9G1V - chains A and S of the 17 polymer chains in the assembly; structure by electron microscopy, 2.70 A resolution.

Chain A:
Protein: DNA-directed RNA polymerase I subunit RPA190
Organism: Saccharomyces cerevisiae
Notes: EC 2.7.7.6
Reference sequence: P10964 (RPA1_YEAST); numbering as in UniProt (aligned over 1-1664)
Chain sequence (1664 residues; each row starts with the number of its first residue):
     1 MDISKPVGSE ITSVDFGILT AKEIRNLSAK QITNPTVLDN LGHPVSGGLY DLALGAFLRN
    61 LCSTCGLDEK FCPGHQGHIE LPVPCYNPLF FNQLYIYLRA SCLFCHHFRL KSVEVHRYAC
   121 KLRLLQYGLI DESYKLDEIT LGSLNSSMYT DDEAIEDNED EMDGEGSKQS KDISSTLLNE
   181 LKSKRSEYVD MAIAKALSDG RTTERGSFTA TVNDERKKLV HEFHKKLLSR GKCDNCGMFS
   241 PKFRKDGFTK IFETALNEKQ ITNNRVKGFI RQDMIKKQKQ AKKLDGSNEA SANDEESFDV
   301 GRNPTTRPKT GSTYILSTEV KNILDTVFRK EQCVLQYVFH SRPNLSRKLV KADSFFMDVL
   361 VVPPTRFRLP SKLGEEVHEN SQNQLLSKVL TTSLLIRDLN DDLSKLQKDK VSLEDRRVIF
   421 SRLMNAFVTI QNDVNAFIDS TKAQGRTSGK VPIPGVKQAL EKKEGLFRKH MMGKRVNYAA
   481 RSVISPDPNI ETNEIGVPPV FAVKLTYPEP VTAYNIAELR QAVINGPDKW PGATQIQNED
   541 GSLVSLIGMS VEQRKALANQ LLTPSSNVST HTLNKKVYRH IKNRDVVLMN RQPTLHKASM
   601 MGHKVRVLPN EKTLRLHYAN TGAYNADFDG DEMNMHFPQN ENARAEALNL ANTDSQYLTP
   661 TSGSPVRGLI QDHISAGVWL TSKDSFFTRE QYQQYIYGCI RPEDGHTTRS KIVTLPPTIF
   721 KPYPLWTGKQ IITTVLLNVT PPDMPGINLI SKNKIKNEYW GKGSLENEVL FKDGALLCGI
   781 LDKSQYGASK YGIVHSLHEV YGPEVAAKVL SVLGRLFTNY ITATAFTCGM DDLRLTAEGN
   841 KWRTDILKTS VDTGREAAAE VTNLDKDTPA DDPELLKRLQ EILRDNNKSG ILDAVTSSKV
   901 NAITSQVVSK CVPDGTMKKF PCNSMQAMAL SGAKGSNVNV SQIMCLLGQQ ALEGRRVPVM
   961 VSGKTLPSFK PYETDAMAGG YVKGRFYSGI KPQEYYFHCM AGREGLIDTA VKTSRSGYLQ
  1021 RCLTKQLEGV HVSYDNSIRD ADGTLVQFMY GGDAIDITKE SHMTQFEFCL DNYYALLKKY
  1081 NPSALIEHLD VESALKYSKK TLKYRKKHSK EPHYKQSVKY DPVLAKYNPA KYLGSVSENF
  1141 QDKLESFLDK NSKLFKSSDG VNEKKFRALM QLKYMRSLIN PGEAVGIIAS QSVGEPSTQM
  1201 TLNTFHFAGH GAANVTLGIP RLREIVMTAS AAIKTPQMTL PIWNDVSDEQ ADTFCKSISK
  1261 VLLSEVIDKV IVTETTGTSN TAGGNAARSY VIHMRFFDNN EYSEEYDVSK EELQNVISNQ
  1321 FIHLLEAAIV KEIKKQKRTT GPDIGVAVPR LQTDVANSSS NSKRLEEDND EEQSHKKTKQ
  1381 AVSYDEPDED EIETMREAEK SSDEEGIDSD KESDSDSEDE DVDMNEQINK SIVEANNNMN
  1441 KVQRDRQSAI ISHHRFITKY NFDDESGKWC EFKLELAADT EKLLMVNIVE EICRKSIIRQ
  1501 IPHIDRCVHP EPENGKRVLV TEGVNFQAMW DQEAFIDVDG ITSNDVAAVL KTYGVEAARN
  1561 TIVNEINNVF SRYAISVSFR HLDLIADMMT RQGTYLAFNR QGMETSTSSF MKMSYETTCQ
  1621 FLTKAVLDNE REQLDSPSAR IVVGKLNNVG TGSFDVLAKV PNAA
Unresolved in the structure: 143-173, 269-311, 447-450, 1154-1159, 1201-1213, 1278-1286, 1339-1439, 1664
Metal / ion sites: Zn2+ site 1: Cys62, Cys65, Cys72, His75; Zn2+ site 2: Cys102, Cys105, Cys233; Mg2+: Asp627, Asp631 (shared with 1 residue of chain R)
UniProt features mapped onto this chain:
  - region: Pro992 to Glu1004 (Bridging helix)
  - binding site (Zn(2+)): Cys62, Cys65, Cys72, His75, Cys102, Cys105, Cys233, Cys236
  - binding site (Mg(2+)): Asp627, Asp629, Asp631
  - modified residue (Phosphoserine): Ser889, Ser1636
Reported in the primary citation:
  - specificity-determining residues: Pro593 (proposed by the authors, not directly observed)

Chain S:
Molecule: Non-template DNA
Sequence (38 nucleotides; each row starts with the number of its first residue):
     1 GATTTCATAC GCCATTCCTT CTCTCTGCTT ATCGGTAG
Unresolved in the structure: 1-6, 14-21, 35-38

How chain A and chain S interact:
Contacting residue pairs (6):
  Arg99(A) - DT30(S)  salt bridge to the phosphate
  His221(A) - DT29(S)  salt bridge to the phosphate
  Thr1228(A) - DT26(S)  phosphate contact
  Thr1228(A) - DG27(S)  phosphate contact
  Gln1601(A) - DG27(S)  hydrogen bond to the phosphate
  Gln1601(A) - DC28(S)  phosphate contact
Interface residues without a listed pair, chain A (6 interface residues in all): Ala1229, Ser1230

In short:
6 residues of chain A face 5 of chain S across their interface, with 1 hydrogen bond and 2 salt bridges. Among
the polar pairs are Gln1601(A)-DG27(S), Arg99(A)-DT30(S) and His221(A)-DT29(S). UniProt lists 8 Zn2+-binding
residues and 3 Mg2+-binding residues on chain A. From the paper: the specificity determinant Pro593(A).
Here chain A is DNA-directed RNA polymerase I subunit RPA190 (Saccharomyces cerevisiae) and chain S is
Non-template DNA. Entry 9G1V (Yeast RNA polymerase I elongation complex stalled by an apurinic site) was
determined by electron microscopy (same publication as 9G1X, 9G23, 9G24, 9G26, 9G27, 9G29, 9G2B and 9G2C).
